PDB entry 7QFW | electron microscopy, 3.86 A resolution | chains A and C of the 4 polymer chains in the assembly

Chain A:
Protein: Condensin complex subunit 3
Organism: Saccharomyces cerevisiae S288C
Reference sequence: Q06680 (CND3_YEAST); residue numbers follow UniProt; this construct covers 1-1035
Amino-acid sequence (1035 residues; numbered 1 to 1035; the number before each row is that of its first residue):
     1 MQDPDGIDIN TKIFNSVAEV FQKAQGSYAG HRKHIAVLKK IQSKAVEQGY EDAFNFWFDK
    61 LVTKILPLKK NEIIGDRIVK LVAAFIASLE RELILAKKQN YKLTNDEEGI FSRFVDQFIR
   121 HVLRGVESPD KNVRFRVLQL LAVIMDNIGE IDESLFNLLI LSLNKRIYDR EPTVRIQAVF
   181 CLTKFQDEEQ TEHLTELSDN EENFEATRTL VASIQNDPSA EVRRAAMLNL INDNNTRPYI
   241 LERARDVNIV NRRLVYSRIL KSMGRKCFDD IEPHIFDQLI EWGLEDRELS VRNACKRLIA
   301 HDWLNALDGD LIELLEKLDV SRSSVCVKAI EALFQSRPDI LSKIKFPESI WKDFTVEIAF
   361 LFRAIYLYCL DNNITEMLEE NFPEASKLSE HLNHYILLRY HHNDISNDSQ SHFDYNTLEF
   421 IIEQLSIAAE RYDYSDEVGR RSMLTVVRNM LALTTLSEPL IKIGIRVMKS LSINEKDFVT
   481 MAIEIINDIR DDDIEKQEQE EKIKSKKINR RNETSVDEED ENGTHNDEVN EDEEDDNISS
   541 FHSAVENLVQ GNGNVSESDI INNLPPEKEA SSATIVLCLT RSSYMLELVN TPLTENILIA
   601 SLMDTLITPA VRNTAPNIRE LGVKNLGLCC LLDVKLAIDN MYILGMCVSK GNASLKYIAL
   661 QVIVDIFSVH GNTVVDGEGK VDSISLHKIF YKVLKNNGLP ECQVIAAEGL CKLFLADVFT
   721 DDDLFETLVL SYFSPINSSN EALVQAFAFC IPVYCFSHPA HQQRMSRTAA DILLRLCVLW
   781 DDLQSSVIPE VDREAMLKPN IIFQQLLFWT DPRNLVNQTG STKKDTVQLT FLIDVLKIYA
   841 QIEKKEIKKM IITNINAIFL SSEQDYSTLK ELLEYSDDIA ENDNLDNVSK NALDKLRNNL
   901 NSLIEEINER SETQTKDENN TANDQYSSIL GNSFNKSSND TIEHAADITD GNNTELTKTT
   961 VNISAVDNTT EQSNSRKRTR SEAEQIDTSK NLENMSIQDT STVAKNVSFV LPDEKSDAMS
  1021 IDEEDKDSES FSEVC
Unresolved in the structure: 1-6, 194-202, 404-411, 503-566, 911-1035
Swiss-Prot annotation at these positions:
  - modified residue (Phosphoserine): Ser-198, Ser-933, Ser-981, Ser-1008

Chain C:
Molecule: Synthetic DNA ligand
Organism: synthetic construct
Sequence (50 nucleotides; numbered 1 to 50; the number before each row is that of its first residue):
     1 AAAAAAAAAA AAAAAAAAAA AAAAAAAAAA AAAAAAAAAA AAAAAAAAAA
Unresolved in the structure: 33-50

Chain A / chain C interface:
Pairs across the interface - 20 pairs, chain A then chain C:
  Arg-32(A) with DA28(C), phosphate contact; DA29(C), phosphate contact
  Lys-70(A) with DA19(C), salt bridge to the phosphate
  Asn-71(A) with DA18(C), hydrogen bond to the phosphate; DA19(C), phosphate contact
  Arg-170(A) with DA9(C), salt bridge to the phosphate
  Arg-224(A) with DA19(C), phosphate contact; DA20(C), salt bridge to the phosphate
  Arg-253(A) with DA20(C), phosphate contact; DA21(C), salt bridge to the phosphate
  Leu-254(A) with DA21(C), phosphate contact
  Lys-798(A) with DA11(C), phosphate contact
  Asn-800(A) with DA11(C), hydrogen bond to the phosphate; DA12(C), phosphate contact
  Gln-804(A) with DA12(C), hydrogen bond to the phosphate
  Thr-853(A) with DA12(C), sugar contact
  Asn-854(A) with DA11(C), phosphate contact; DA12(C), hydrogen bond to the phosphate
  Asn-856(A) with DA13(C), phosphate contact
  Ala-857(A) with DA13(C), hydrogen bond to the phosphate
Interface residues without a listed pair, chain A (17 interface residues in all): Gly-30, Lys-33, Ser-257
Interface residues without a listed pair, chain C (12 interface residues in all): DA8, DA27

Summary:
Chain A and chain C form an interface of 17 and 12 residues respectively, with 5 hydrogen bonds and 4 salt
bridges. Polar pairs include Asn-71(A)/DA18(C), Asn-800(A)/DA11(C) and Gln-804(A)/DA12(C).
Chain A is Condensin complex subunit 3 (Saccharomyces cerevisiae S288C) and chain C is Synthetic DNA ligand
(synthetic construct); the structure, S.c. Condensin peripheral Ycg1 subcomplex bound to DNA, was determined
by electron microscopy, deposited together with 7QEN.
